PDB entry 6HVS | X-ray diffraction, 3.10 A resolution | chains V and W of the 28 polymer chains in the assembly

# Chain V
Protein: Proteasome subunit beta type-10, Proteasome subunit beta type-2
Source organism: Homo sapiens
Notes: EC 3.4.25.1; engineered mutation(s): Chimera: 1-53 Homo sapiens,Chimera: 1-53 Homo sapiens
UniProt: chimeric construct of P40306, P25043: residues 1-53 from P40306 (PSB10_HUMAN) positions 40-92 (UniProt number = residue number + 39); residues 54-226 from P25043 positions 83-255 (UniProt number = residue number + 29)
Amino-acid sequence (226 residues; each row starts with the number of its first residue):
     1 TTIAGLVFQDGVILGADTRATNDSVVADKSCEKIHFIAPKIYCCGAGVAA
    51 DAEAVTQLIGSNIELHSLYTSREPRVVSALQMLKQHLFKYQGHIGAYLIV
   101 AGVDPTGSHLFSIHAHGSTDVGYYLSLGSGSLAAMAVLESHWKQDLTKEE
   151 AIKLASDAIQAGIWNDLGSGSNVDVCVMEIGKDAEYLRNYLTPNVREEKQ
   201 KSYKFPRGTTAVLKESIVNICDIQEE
Disordered / not traced: 224-226
Covalent attachments: compound GRT linked to Thr1
Metal / ion sites: Mg2+: Ile163, Asp166 (shared with 1 residue of chain L)
Residues lining bound ligands: GRT ((2S)-N-[2-[[(2S)-1-[4-(aminomethyl)phenyl]-4-methylsulfonyl-butan-2-yl]amino]-2-oxidanylidene-ethyl]-2-[[(2S)-2-azido-3-phenyl-propanoyl]amino]-4-methyl-pentanamide): Arg19, Ala20, Thr21, Asn22, Ala27, Cys31, Glu32, Lys33, His35, Gly45, Ala46, Gly47, Val48, Ala49, Glu53, Gly128, Ser129
Swiss-Prot annotation at these positions:
  - active site: Thr1 (Nucleophile)
What the authors report for this chain:
  - specificity-determining residues: Val48 (proposed by the authors, not directly observed)

# Chain W
Protein: Proteasome subunit beta type-3
Source organism: Saccharomyces cerevisiae S288C
Notes: EC 3.4.25.1
UniProt: P25451 (PSB3_YEAST); residues 0-204 here correspond to UniProt positions 1-205 (UniProt number = residue number + 1)
Amino-acid sequence (205 residues; row label = number of the first residue in the row; numbering starts at 0):
     0 MSDPSSINGGIVVAMTGKDCVAIACDLRLGSQSLGVSNKFEKIFHYGHVF
    50 LGITGLATDVTTLNEMFRYKTNLYKLKEERAIEPETFTQLVSSSLYERRF
   100 GPYFVGPVVAGINSKSGKPFIAGFDLIGCIDEAKDFIVSGTASDQLFGMC
   150 ESLYEPNLEPEDLFETISQALLNAADRDALSGWGAVVYIIKKDEVVKRYL
   200 KMRQD
Disordered / not traced: 0
Metal / ion sites: Mg2+ site 1: Asp177, Ser180; Mg2+ site 2: Asp204 (shared with 2 residues of chain K)
Residues lining bound ligands: GRT ((2S)-N-[2-[[(2S)-1-[4-(aminomethyl)phenyl]-4-methylsulfonyl-butan-2-yl]amino]-2-oxidanylidene-ethyl]-2-[[(2S)-2-azido-3-phenyl-propanoyl]amino]-4-methyl-pentanamide): Arg98, Asp124, Leu125, Ile126, Cys128
Swiss-Prot annotation at these positions:
  - modified residue: Ser30 (Phosphoserine)
  - cross-link: Lys69 (Glycyl lysine isopeptide (Lys-Gly) (interchain with G-Cter in ubiquitin))

# How chain V and chain W interact
Residue-residue contacts (63):
  Val25(V) - Asp143(W)
  Val26(V) - Phe146(W)
  Ala27(V) - Asp130(W)
  Asp28(V) - Asp130(W)
  Lys29(V) - Glu150(W)  salt bridge
  Val48(V) - Ile126(W)  hydrophobic
  Ala49(V) - Cys128(W)  hydrophobic
  Ala50(V) - Tyr95(W)
  Ala50(V) - Ile126(W)  hydrophobic
  Ala50(V) - Cys128(W)
  Asp51(V) - Tyr95(W)  hydrogen bond
  Asp51(V) - Arg98(W)  salt bridge
  Ala54(V) - Tyr95(W)
  Tyr90(V) - Phe99(W)  hydrophobic
  His93(V) - Arg98(W)  hydrogen bond (backbone-side chain)
  His93(V) - Phe99(W)
  Ile94(V) - Phe99(W)  hydrophobic
  Arg196(V) - Glu150(W)  salt bridge
  Lys199(V) - Glu150(W)
  Lys199(V) - Ser151(W)
  Lys199(V) - Tyr153(W)  hydrogen bond (side chain-backbone)
  Ser202(V) - Glu154(W)  hydrogen bond
  Tyr203(V) - Ser151(W)
  Tyr203(V) - Leu152(W)  hydrophobic
  Lys204(V) - Glu154(W)
  Lys204(V) - Asp161(W)
  Phe205(V) - Leu152(W)  hydrophobic
  Phe205(V) - Gln168(W)
  Arg207(V) - Glu160(W)  salt bridge
  Arg207(V) - Asp161(W)  salt bridge
  Arg207(V) - Glu164(W)
  Gly208(V) - Glu164(W)  hydrogen bond (backbone-side chain)
  Thr209(V) - Glu164(W)  hydrogen bond (backbone-side chain)
  Thr210(V) - Glu164(W)  hydrogen bond
  Thr210(V) - Ser167(W)
  Thr210(V) - Gln168(W)  hydrogen bond
  Thr210(V) - Leu199(W)
  Ala211(V) - Leu199(W)
  Ala211(V) - Lys200(W)  hydrogen bond (backbone-backbone)
  Val212(V) - Phe163(W)  hydrophobic
  Val212(V) - Tyr198(W)
  Leu213(V) - Tyr198(W)  hydrogen bond (backbone-backbone)
  Leu213(V) - Leu199(W)
  Leu213(V) - Lys200(W)
  Lys214(V) - Lys196(W)
  Lys214(V) - Arg197(W)
  Lys214(V) - Tyr198(W)  hydrogen bond (backbone-backbone)
  Glu215(V) - Val195(W)
  Glu215(V) - Lys196(W)
  Glu215(V) - Arg197(W)  salt bridge
  Ser216(V) - Val195(W)
  Ser216(V) - Lys196(W)  hydrogen bond (backbone-backbone)
  Ile217(V) - Val194(W)
  Val218(V) - His44(W)
  Val218(V) - Tyr187(W)  hydrophobic
  Val218(V) - Val194(W)  hydrogen bond (backbone-backbone)
  Val218(V) - Lys196(W)
  Asn219(V) - His44(W)
  Ile220(V) - Gly46(W)
  Ile220(V) - His47(W)
  Ile220(V) - Phe49(W)  hydrophobic
  Ile220(V) - Val194(W)  hydrophobic
  Asp222(V) - Lys74(W)  salt bridge
Other interface residues (no listed pair), chain V (35 interface residues in all): Pro206
Other interface residues (no listed pair), chain W (39 interface residues in all): Ile129, Glu131, Leu157, Glu158, Thr165, Leu171, Glu193

# In short
Chain V and chain W form an interface of 35 and 39 residues respectively, with 13 hydrogen bonds and 7 salt
bridges. Among the polar pairs are Lys29(V)-Glu150(W), Asp51(V)-Arg98(W) and Arg196(V)-Glu150(W). Bound to
chain W: compound GRT. Compound GRT is covalently linked to Thr1(V). From the paper: the specificity
determinant Val48(V).
Here chain V is Proteasome subunit beta type-10, Proteasome subunit beta type-2 (Homo sapiens) and chain W is
Proteasome subunit beta type-3 (Saccharomyces cerevisiae S288C). Entry 6HVS (Yeast 20S proteasome with human
beta2i (1-53) in complex with 18) was determined by X-ray diffraction, deposited together with 6HTB, 6HTC,
6HTD, 6HTP, 6HTR, 6HUB and 30 further entries.
